1UHH - chain A; structure by X-ray diffraction, 1.80 A resolution.

== Chain A ==
Protein: Aequorin 2
Organism: Aequorea victoria
UniProt: P02592 (AEQ2_AEQVI); residues 2-189 here correspond to UniProt positions 9-196 (UniProt number = residue number + 7)
Chain sequence (191 residues; row label = number of the first residue in the row; numbers below 1 keep their minus sign (Ala-1 is residue -1)):
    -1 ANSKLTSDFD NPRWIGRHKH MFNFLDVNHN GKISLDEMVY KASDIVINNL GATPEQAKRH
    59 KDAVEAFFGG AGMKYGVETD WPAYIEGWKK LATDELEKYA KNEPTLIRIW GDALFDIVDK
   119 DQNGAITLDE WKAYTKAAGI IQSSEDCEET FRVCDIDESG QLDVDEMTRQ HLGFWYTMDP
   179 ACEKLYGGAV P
Modified positions: Mse19, Mse36, Mse71, Mse165, Mse176 (selenomethionine; parent Met)
Differences from the reference sequence: cloning artifact (-1 to 1); modified residue (19, 36, 71, 165, 176)
Ligand contacts: cp-coeleneterazine (CZP; (8R)-8-(cyclopentylmethyl)-2-hydroperoxy-2-(4-hydroxybenzyl)-6-(4-hydroxyphenyl)-7,8-dihydroimidazo[1,2-a]pyrazin-3(2h) -one): His16, Mse19, Leu23, Mse36, Lys39, Ala40, Ile43, Phe66, Tyr82, Trp86, Ile105, Trp108, Gly109, Leu112, Phe113, Trp129, Tyr132, Ala136, Ile138, Mse165, Thr166, His169, Trp173, Tyr184
Swiss-Prot annotation at these positions:
  - region (May interact with the chromophore): Ala40 to Ala50, Ala55 to Phe65, Asn100 to Asp110
  - binding site (Ca(2+)): Asp24, Asn26, Asn28, Lys30, Glu35, Asp117, Asp119, Asn121, Glu128, Asp153, Asp155, Ser157, Gln159, Glu164
  - site: Pro189 (Required for bioluminescence)
From the paper describing this entry:
  - binding site for cp-coeleneterazine: Ile105, Thr166
  - contacts within the chain: His169-Tyr184 (hydrogen bond)

== In short ==
Bound to chain A: cp-coeleneterazine. From UniProt: 14 Ca2+-binding residues. From the paper: a binding site
for cp-coeleneterazine at Ile105 and Thr166; contacts within the chain involving His169 and Tyr184.
Chain A is Aequorin 2 (Aequorea victoria); the structure, Crystal structure of cp-aequorin, was determined by
X-ray diffraction together with 1UHI, 1UHJ and 1UHK from the same study.
